1EFR - chains E and Q of the 8 polymer chains in the assembly; structure by X-ray diffraction, 3.10 A resolution.

== Chain E ==
Molecule: Bovine mitochondrial F1-atpase subunit beta
From: Bos taurus
Notes: EC 3.6.1.34
Reference sequence: P00829 (ATPB_BOVIN); residues -3 to 478 here correspond to UniProt positions 47-528 (UniProt number = residue number + 50)
Chain sequence (482 residues; row label = number of the first residue in the row; numbers below 1 keep their minus sign (Ala-3 is residue -3)):
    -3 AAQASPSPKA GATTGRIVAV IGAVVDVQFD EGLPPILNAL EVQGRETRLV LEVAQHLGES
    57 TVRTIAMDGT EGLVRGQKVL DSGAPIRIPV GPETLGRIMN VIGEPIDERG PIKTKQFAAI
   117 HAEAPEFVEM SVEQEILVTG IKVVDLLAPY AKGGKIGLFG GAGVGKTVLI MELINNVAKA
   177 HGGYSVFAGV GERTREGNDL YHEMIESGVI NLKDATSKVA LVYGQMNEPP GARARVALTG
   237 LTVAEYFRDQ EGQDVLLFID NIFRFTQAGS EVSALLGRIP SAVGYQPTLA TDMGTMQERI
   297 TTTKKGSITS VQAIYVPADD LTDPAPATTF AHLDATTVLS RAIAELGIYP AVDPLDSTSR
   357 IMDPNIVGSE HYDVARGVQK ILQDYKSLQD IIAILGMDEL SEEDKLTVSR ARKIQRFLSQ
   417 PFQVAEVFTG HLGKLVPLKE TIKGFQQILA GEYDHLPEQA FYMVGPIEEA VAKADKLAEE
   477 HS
Not modelled in the structure: -3 to 8, 475-478
Swiss-Prot annotation at these positions:
  - binding site (ADP): Gly159, Val160, Gly161, Lys162, Thr163, Val164
  - binding site (ATP): Gly159, Gly161, Lys162, Thr163, Val164, Arg189
  - binding site (phosphate): Gly159, Val160, Gly161, Lys162, Thr163
  - binding site (Mg(2+)): Thr163, Glu188
  - modified residue: Lys74 (N6-acetyllysine), Lys111 (N6-acetyllysine), Lys148 (N6-acetyllysine), Lys209 (N6-acetyllysine), Lys214 (N6-acetyllysine), Thr262 (Phosphothreonine), Ser365 (Phosphoserine), Lys376 (N6-acetyllysine), Ser383 (Phosphoserine), Lys430 (N6-acetyllysine), Lys435 (N6-acetyllysine), Lys472 (N6-acetyllysine)
  - glycosylation: Ser56 (O-linked (GlcNAc) serine)

== Chain Q ==
Molecule: Efrapeptin C
From: Tolypocladium inflatum
Chain sequence (17 residues; row label = number of the first residue in the row; numbering starts at 0):
     0 XXAXAALXGA AXAGLAX
Modified positions: ACE (acetyl group) at position 0, YCP ((2S)-piperidine-2-carboxylic acid) at position 1, YCP ((2S)-piperidine-2-carboxylic acid) at position 3, BAL (beta-alanine) at position 7, YCP ((2S)-piperidine-2-carboxylic acid) at position 11, TLX (N1-(2-amino-4-methylpentyl)octahydro-pyrrolo[1,2-a] pyrimidine) at position 16; Ala2, Ala4, Ala5, Ala9, Ala10, Ala12, Ala15 (alpha-aminoisobutyric acid; AIB)

== Interface between chain E and chain Q ==
Pairs across the interface (13):
  Phe155(E) - Ala12(Q)
  Asp315(E) - Ala4(Q)
  Asp315(E) - Ala5(Q)
  Asp315(E) - Gly8(Q)
  Asp315(E) - Ala9(Q)  hydrogen bond (side chain-backbone)
  Asp315(E) - YCP_11(Q)
  Leu317(E) - YCP_11(Q)
  Leu317(E) - Ala12(Q)
  Leu317(E) - Ala15(Q)
  Phe326(E) - Ala15(Q)
  Leu329(E) - TLX_16(Q)
  Thr332(E) - TLX_16(Q)
  Asp352(E) - Gly13(Q)  hydrogen bond (side chain-backbone)
Also at the interface, not in a pair above, chain E (12 interface residues in all): Val312, Ala314, Ala331, Val334, Thr354
Also at the interface, not in a pair above, chain Q (11 interface residues in all): Ala10, Leu14

== Summary ==
12 residues of chain E face 11 of chain Q across their interface, with 2 hydrogen bonds. Polar contacts
include Asp315(E)-Ala9(Q) and Asp352(E)-Gly13(Q). Curated annotation (UniProt) lists 6 ADP-binding residues, 6
ATP-binding residues, 5 phosphate-binding residues and Mg2+-binding residues Thr163(E) and Glu188(E) on chain
E.
Chain E is Bovine mitochondrial F1-atpase subunit beta (Bos taurus) and chain Q is Efrapeptin C (Tolypocladium
inflatum); the structure, Bovine mitochondrial F1-atpase complexed with the peptide antibiotic efrapeptin, was
determined by X-ray diffraction.
